PDB entry 9BUZ | electron microscopy, 2.38 A resolution | chains H and b of the 28 polymer chains in the assembly

[Chain H (and b)]
Protein: Proteasome subunit beta
From: Thermoplasma acidophilum
Notes: EC 3.4.25.1; chain b of this document is another copy of the same molecule, construct and numbering; everything in this record applies to it too
UniProtKB: P28061 (PSB_THEAC); residues -7 to 203 here correspond to UniProt positions 1-211 (UniProt number = residue number + 8)
Chain sequence (211 residues; numbered -7 to 203; the number before each row is that of its first residue; numbers below 1 keep their minus sign (Met-7 is residue -7)):
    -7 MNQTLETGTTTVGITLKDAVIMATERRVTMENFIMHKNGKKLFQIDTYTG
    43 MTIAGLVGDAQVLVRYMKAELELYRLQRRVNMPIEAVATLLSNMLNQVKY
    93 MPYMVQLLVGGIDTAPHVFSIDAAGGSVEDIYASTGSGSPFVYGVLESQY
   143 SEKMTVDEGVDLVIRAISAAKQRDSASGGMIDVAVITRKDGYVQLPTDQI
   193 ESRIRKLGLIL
Not modelled in the structure: -7 to 0, 203
Swiss-Prot annotation at these positions:
  - active site: Thr1 (Nucleophile)

[How chain H and chain b interact]
Residue-residue contacts - 19 pairs, chain H then chain b:
  Phe25(H) - Phe133(b)  hydrophobic
  Phe25(H) - Arg165(b)
  Ile26(H) - Gln164(b)
  Ile26(H) - Arg165(b)  hydrogen bond (backbone-backbone)
  Ile26(H) - Asp166(b)
  Ile26(H) - Ser167(b)
  Met27(H) - Arg165(b)  hydrogen bond (backbone-side chain)
  Lys29(H) - Gln164(b)  hydrogen bond
  Lys29(H) - Arg165(b)
  Phe133(H) - Phe25(b)  hydrophobic
  Gln164(H) - Ile26(b)
  Gln164(H) - Lys29(b)  hydrogen bond
  Arg165(H) - Phe25(b)
  Arg165(H) - Ile26(b)  hydrogen bond (backbone-backbone)
  Arg165(H) - Met27(b)  hydrogen bond (side chain-backbone)
  Arg165(H) - Lys29(b)
  Asp166(H) - Ile26(b)
  Ser167(H) - Ile26(b)
  Ser167(H) - Ser167(b)
Also at the interface, not in a pair above, chain H (10 interface residues in all): His28
Also at the interface, not in a pair above, chain b (10 interface residues in all): His28

[Overview]
The chain H/chain b interface involves 10 residues from each chain; the contacts include 6 hydrogen bonds.
Among the polar pairs are Met27(H)-Arg165(b), Lys29(H)-Gln164(b) and Ile26(H)-Arg165(b). Curated annotation
(UniProt) lists active-site residue Thr1(H) on chain H.
Both chains are Proteasome subunit beta (Thermoplasma acidophilum). Entry 9BUZ (Thermoplasma acidophilum 20S
proteasome - alphaV24Y) was determined by electron microscopy.
